PDB entry 1T67 | X-ray diffraction, 2.31 A resolution | chain A

== Chain A ==
Protein: Histone deacetylase 8
Organism: Homo sapiens
UniProtKB: Q9BY41 (HDAC8_HUMAN); residue numbers follow UniProt; this construct covers 1-377
Amino-acid sequence (377 residues; each row starts with the number of its first residue):
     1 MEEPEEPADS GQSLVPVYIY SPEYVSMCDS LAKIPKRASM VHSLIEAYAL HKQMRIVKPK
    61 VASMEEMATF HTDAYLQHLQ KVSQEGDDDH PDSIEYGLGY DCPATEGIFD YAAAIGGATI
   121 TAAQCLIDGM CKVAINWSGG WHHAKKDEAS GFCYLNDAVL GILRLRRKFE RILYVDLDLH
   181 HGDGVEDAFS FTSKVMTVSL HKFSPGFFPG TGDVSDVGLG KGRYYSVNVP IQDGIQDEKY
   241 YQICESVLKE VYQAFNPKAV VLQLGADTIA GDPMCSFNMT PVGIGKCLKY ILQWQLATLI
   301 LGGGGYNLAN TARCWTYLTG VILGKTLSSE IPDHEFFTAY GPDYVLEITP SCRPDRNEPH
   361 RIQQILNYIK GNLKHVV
Unresolved in the structure: 1-13, 85-91
Construct notes: conflict Leu31 (Pro in Q9BY41)
UniProt features mapped onto this chain:
  - active site: His143 (Proton acceptor)
  - binding site (substrate): Asp101, Gly151, Tyr306
  - binding site (a divalent metal cation): Asp178, His180, Asp267
  - modified residue: Ser39 (Phosphoserine)
  - natural variant: His180 (H180R: In CDLS5), Thr311 (T311M: In CDLS5), Gly320 (G320R: In CDLS5), His334 (H334R: In CDLS5)
  - mutagenesis: Ser39 (S39A: Enhances the deacetylase activity; S39E: Decreases the deacetylase activity), Asp101 (D101A: Complete loss of catalytical activity. Complete loss of catalytical activity; when associated with F-306; D101E: Partial loss of catalytical activity ...), His142 to His143 (Strongly reduces histone deacetylase activity), His143 (H143A: Loss of catalytic activity), Tyr306 (Y306F: Loss of catalytic activity. Complete loss of catalytic activity; when associated with A-101)
Bound ions: Na+ site 1: Asp176, Asp178, His180, Ser199, Leu200; Zn2+: Asp178, His180, Asp267 (together with MS-344); Na+ site 2: Phe189, Thr192, Val195
Small-molecule neighbours: MS-344 (B3N; 4-(dimethylamino)-N-[7-(hydroxyamino)-7-oxoheptyl]benzamide): Tyr100, Asp101, His142, His143, Gly151, Phe152, Asp178, His180, Phe208, Asp267, Met274, Gly304, Tyr306

== In short ==
Chain A binds MS-344. The Na+ site 1 is built by Asp176, Asp178, His180, Ser199 and Leu200. Asp178, His180 and
Asp267 coordinate Zn2+. Curated annotation (UniProt) lists active-site residue His143, 3 substrate-binding
residues, 3 divalent metal cation-binding residues and 5 mutagenesis sites.
Chain A is Histone deacetylase 8 (Homo sapiens); the structure, Crystal Structure of Human HDAC8 complexed
with MS-344, was determined by X-ray diffraction (same publication as 1T64, 1T69 and 1VKG).
